PDB entry 7CLY | X-ray diffraction, 1.43 A resolution | chain A

# Chain A
Protein: Dedicator of cytokinesis protein 8
Organism: Mus musculus
UniProt: Q8C147 (DOCK8_MOUSE); numbering as in UniProt (aligned over 556-740)
Chain sequence (192 residues; row label = number of the first residue in the row):
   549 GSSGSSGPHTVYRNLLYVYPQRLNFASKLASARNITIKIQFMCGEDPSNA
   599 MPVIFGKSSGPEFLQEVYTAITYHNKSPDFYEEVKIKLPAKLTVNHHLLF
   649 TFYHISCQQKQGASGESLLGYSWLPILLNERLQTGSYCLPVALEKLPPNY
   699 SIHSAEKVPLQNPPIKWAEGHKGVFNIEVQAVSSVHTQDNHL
Disordered / not traced: 549-556, 736-740
Differences from the reference sequence: expression tag (549-555)
Reported in the primary citation:
  - conformationally variable residues (side-chain flip): R570, K576, R581
  - specificity-determining residues: N572, F573 (from molecular simulation)
  - mutagenesis - K576A, K576A/R581A, R581A: abolished binding to PI(4,5)P2
  - mutagenesis - R570A: decreased binding to PI(4,5)P2
  - mutagenesis - N572A, N582A, H622A: unchanged binding to PI(4,5)P2

# In short
From the paper: K576A, K576A/R581A and R581A abolish binding to PI(4,5)P2; specificity determinants N572 and
F573; 7 substitutions were tested in all.
Chain A is Dedicator of cytokinesis protein 8 (Mus musculus); the structure, Structure of the DOCK8 DHR-1
domain crystallized with di-C8-phosphatidylinositol-(4,5)-bisphosphate, was determined by X-ray diffraction,
deposited together with 7CLX.
